PDB entry 1UC0 | X-ray diffraction, 1.85 A resolution | chain A

[Chain A]
Protein: Lysozyme C
Source organism: Gallus gallus
Notes: EC 3.2.1.17
UniProtKB: P00698 (LYC_CHICK); residues 1-129 here correspond to UniProt positions 19-147 (UniProt number = residue number + 18)
Chain sequence (129 residues; each row starts with the number of its first residue):
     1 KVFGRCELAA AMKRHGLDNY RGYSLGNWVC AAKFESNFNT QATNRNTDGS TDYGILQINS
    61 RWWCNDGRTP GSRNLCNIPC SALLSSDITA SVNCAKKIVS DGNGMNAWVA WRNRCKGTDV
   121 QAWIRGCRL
Disulfides: Cys6-Cys127, Cys30-Cys115, Cys64-Cys80, Cys76-Cys94
Covalently attached groups: glycerol (GOL) linked to Asp52
UniProt features mapped onto this chain:
  - active site: Glu35, Asp52
  - binding site (substrate): Asp101

[Overview]
From UniProt: active-site residues Glu35 and Asp52 and substrate-binding residue Asp101.
Chain A is Lysozyme C (Gallus gallus); the structure, Crystal structure of wild-type hen-egg white lysozyme
singly labeled with 2',3'-epoxypropyl beta-glycoside of N-acetyllactosamine, was determined by X-ray
diffraction, deposited together with 1UBZ.
